PDB entry 8OM2 | electron microscopy, 2.57 A resolution | chains 6 and r of the 35 polymer chains in the assembly

[Chain 6]
Name: 37S ribosomal protein S35, mitochondrial
Source organism: Saccharomyces cerevisiae
UniProt: P53292 (RT35_YEAST); residue numbers follow UniProt; this construct covers 1-345
Chain sequence (345 residues; each row starts with the number of its first residue):
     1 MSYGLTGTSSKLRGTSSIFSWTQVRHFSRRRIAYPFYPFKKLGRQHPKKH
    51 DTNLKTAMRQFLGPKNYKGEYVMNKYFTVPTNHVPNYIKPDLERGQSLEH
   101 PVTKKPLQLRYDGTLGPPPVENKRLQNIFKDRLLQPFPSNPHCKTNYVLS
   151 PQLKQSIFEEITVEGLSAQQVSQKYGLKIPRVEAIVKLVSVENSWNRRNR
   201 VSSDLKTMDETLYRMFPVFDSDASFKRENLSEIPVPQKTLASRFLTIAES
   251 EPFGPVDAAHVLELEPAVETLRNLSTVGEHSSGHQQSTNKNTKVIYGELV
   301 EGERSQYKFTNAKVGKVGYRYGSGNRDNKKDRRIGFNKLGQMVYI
Disordered / not traced: 1-26

[Chain r]
Molecule: 15S mitochondrial rRNA
Source organism: Saccharomyces cerevisiae
Sequence (1647 nucleotides; each row starts with the number of its first residue; note: 2 numbers in that range are skipped by the numbering (no residue carries them; nothing is unmodelled there)):
     1 GUAAAAAAUUUAUAAGAAUAUGAUGUUGGUUCAGAUUAAGCGCUAAAUAA
    51 GGACAUGACACAUGCGAAUCAUACGUUUAUUAUUGAUAAGAUAAUAAAUA
   101 UGUGGUGUAAACGUGAGUAAUUUUAUUAGGAAUUAAUGAACUAUAGAAUA
   151 AGCUAAAUACUUAAUAUAUUAUUAUAUAAAAAUAAUUUAUAUAAUAAAAA
   201 GGAUAUAUAUAUAAUAUAUAUUUAUCUAUAGUCAAGCCAAUAAUGGUUUA
   251 GGUAGUAGGUUUAUUAAGAGUUAAACCUAGCCAACGAUCCAUAAUCGAUA
   301 AUGAAAGUUAGAACGAUCACGUUGACUCUGAAAUAUAGUCAAUAUCUAUA
   351 AGAUACAGCAGUGAGGAAUAUUGGACAAUGAUCGAAAGAUUGAUCCAGUU
   401 ACUUAUUAGGAUGAUAUAUAAAAAUAUUUUAUUUUAUUUAUAAAUAUUAA
   451 AUAUUUAUAAUAAUAAUAAUAAUAAUAUAUAUAUAUAAAUUGAUUAAAAA
   501 UAAAAUCCAUAAAUAAUUAAAAUAAUGAUAUUAAUUACCAUAUAUAUUUU
   551 UAUAUGGAUAUAUAUAUUAAUAAUAAUAUUAAUUUUAUUAUUAUUAAUAA
   601 UAUAUUUUAAUAGUCCUGACUAAUAUUUGUGCCAGCAGUCGCGGUAACAC
   651 AAAGAGGGCGAGCGUUAAUCAUAAUGGUUUAAAGGAUCCGUAGAAUGAAU
   701 UAUAUAUUAUAAUUUAGAGUUAAUAAAAU
   731 UAAUUAAAGAAUUAUAAUAGUAAAGAUGAAAUAAUAAUAAUAAUUAUAAG
   781 ACUAAUAUAUGUGAAAAUAUUAAUUAAAUAUUAACUGACAUUGAGGGAUU
   831 AAAACUAGAGUAGCGAAACGGAUUCGAUACCCGUGUAGUUCUAGUAGUAA
   881 ACUAUGAAUACAAUUAUUUAUA
   904 UAUAUAUUAUAUAUAAAUAAUAAAUGAAAAUGAAAGUAUUCCACCUGAAG
   954 AGUACGUUAGCAAUAAUGAAACUCAAAACAAUAGACGGUUACAGACUUAA
  1004 GCAGUGGAGCAUGUUAUUUAAUUCGAUAAUCCACGACUAACCUUACCAUA
  1054 UUUUGAAUAUUAUAAUAAUUAUUAUAAUUAUUAUAUUACAGGCGUUACAU
  1104 UGUUGUCUUUAGUUCGUGCUGCAAAGUUUUAGAUUAAGUUCAUAAACGAA
  1154 CAAAACUCCAUAUAUAUAAUUUUAAUUAUAUAUAAUUUUAUAUUAUUUAU
  1204 UAAUAUAAAGAAAGGAAUUAAGACAAAUCAUAAUGAUCCUUAUAAUAUGG
  1254 GUAAUAGACGUGCUAUAAUAAAAUGAUAAUAAAAUUAUAUAAAAUAUAUU
  1304 UAAUUAUAUUUAAUUAAUAAUAUAAAACAUUUUAAUUUUUAAUAUAUUUU
  1354 UUUAUUAUAUAUUAAUAUGAAUUAUAAUCUGAAAUUCGAUUAUAUGAAAA
  1404 AAGAAUUGCUAGUAAUACGUAAAUUAGUAUGUUACGGUGAAUAUUCUAAC
  1454 UGUUUCGCACUAAUCACUCAUCACGCGUUGAAACAUAUUAUUAUCUUAUU
  1504 AUUUAUAUAAUAUUUUUUAAUAAAUAUUAAUAAUUAUUAAUUUAUAUUUA
  1554 UUUAUAUCAGAAAUAAUAUGAAUUAAUGCGAAGUUGAAAUACAGUUACCG
  1604 UAGGGGAACCUGCGGUGGGCUUAUAAAUAUCUUAAAUAUUCUUACA
Disordered / not traced: 1-11, 168-193, 210-215, 423-475, 546-547, 561-602, 764-768, 909-911, 1075-1078, 1228, 1529-1536
Bound ions: K+ site 1: U19, G28, G29; K+ site 2: U19, C640, A979; K+ site 3: G22, U985; Mg2+ site 1 near A33 (its only coordinating residue here); K+ site 4: G40, G664, U665; K+ site 5: C54, A55; Mg2+ site 2: A55, U56, G115; K+ site 6: U72, A73, G384, A385; Mg2+ site 3 near A110 (its only coordinating residue here); K+ site 7: G113, U114, C359; K+ site 8: G115, G117, A294; Mg2+ site 4: A116, G117, A294; 54 more Mg2+ sites not listed; 26 more K+ sites not listed
From the paper describing this entry:
  - conformationally variable residues (side-chain flip): A1100

[How chain 6 and chain r interact]
Residue-residue contacts (97):
  Phe27(6) with U624(r), base contact
  Ser28(6) with A623(r), hydrogen bond to the phosphate
  Arg29(6) with A623(r), hydrogen bond to the phosphate; U624(r), hydrogen bond to the sugar
  Arg30(6) with A623(r), sugar contact; U624(r), hydrogen bond to the phosphate; A625(r), salt bridge to the phosphate; G656(r), sugar contact
  Ile32(6) with A498(r), phosphate contact
  Tyr34(6) with A496(r), stacking on the base; A497(r), sugar contact; A498(r), hydrogen bond to the phosphate
  Phe39(6) with A496(r), base contact
  Lys41(6) with U495(r), sugar contact; A496(r), hydrogen bond to the sugar
  Leu42(6) with U495(r), hydrogen bond to the sugar
  Gly43(6) with U494(r), base contact; U495(r), base contact
  Arg44(6) with U494(r), hydrogen bond to the sugar
  Gln45(6) with U494(r), hydrogen bond to the base; U495(r), base contact
  His46(6) with A489(r), base contact
  Pro47(6) with A493(r), hydrogen bond to the base; U494(r), base contact
  Lys48(6) with A489(r), sugar contact; U490(r), salt bridge to the phosphate
  Lys49(6) with A489(r), hydrogen bond to the base
  His50(6) with U490(r), salt bridge to the phosphate; U491(r), hydrogen bond to the base; G492(r), hydrogen bond to the base; A493(r), base contact; A498(r), hydrogen bond to the base; A499(r), base contact
  Asp51(6) with A498(r), base contact
  Thr52(6) with A498(r), phosphate contact
  Asn53(6) with U495(r), hydrogen bond to the base; A496(r), hydrogen bond to the sugar; A498(r), hydrogen bond to the phosphate
  Lys55(6) with A414(r), base contact; A500(r), hydrogen bond to the base
  Lys65(6) with A414(r), salt bridge to the phosphate; U415(r), salt bridge to the phosphate
  Asn66(6) with U482(r), hydrogen bond to the phosphate
  Tyr67(6) with U482(r), base contact
  Lys68(6) with A479(r), hydrogen bond to the base
  Tyr71(6) with A414(r), phosphate contact
  Val72(6) with A481(r), phosphate contact; U482(r), phosphate contact
  Met73(6) with A481(r), base contact
  His100(6) with A481(r), hydrogen bond to the base
  Pro101(6) with A481(r), sugar contact
  Leu115(6) with A481(r), hydrogen bond to the base
  Ser194(6) with U548(r), phosphate contact
  Trp195(6) with U549(r), hydrogen bond to the base
  Arg198(6) with U545(r), hydrogen bond to the sugar; U548(r), salt bridge to the phosphate; U549(r), salt bridge to the phosphate; U550(r), hydrogen bond to the base
  Arg200(6) with U549(r), hydrogen bond to the base; U550(r), hydrogen bond to the base; U551(r), hydrogen bond to the sugar
  Gln237(6) with A12(r), base contact
  Arg304(6) with A520(r), salt bridge to the phosphate; A521(r), salt bridge to the phosphate; A522(r), hydrogen bond to the sugar; U523(r), salt bridge to the phosphate
  Tyr307(6) with U523(r), phosphate contact
  Gly322(6) with G297(r), hydrogen bond to the base; U299(r), sugar contact; C314(r), sugar contact; G315(r), sugar contact
  Gly324(6) with U299(r), phosphate contact; A300(r), phosphate contact
  Asn325(6) with G51(r), hydrogen bond to the sugar
  Arg326(6) with A300(r), salt bridge to the phosphate; A301(r), salt bridge to the phosphate
  Asp327(6) with A50(r), hydrogen bond to the sugar; G51(r), sugar contact; U404(r), sugar contact
  Asn328(6) with U403(r), hydrogen bond to the sugar; U404(r), sugar contact
  Lys329(6) with U37(r), salt bridge to the phosphate; A300(r), hydrogen bond to the phosphate; A301(r), salt bridge to the phosphate; U404(r), hydrogen bond to the sugar
  Lys330(6) with U36(r), salt bridge to the phosphate; U404(r), phosphate contact
  Arg332(6) with A50(r), hydrogen bond to the sugar; U404(r), hydrogen bond to the base; A405(r), sugar contact
  Ile334(6) with A405(r), sugar contact
  Gln341(6) with A534(r), sugar contact
  Met342(6) with A405(r), sugar contact; U406(r), sugar contact
  Tyr344(6) with A49(r), hydrogen bond to the base; A50(r), sugar contact; A405(r), base contact
Also at the interface, not in a pair above, chain 6 (60 interface residues in all): Pro35, Leu54, Leu107, Val191, Glu303, Ser305, Arg320, Tyr321, Ser323
Also at the interface, not in a pair above, chain r (53 interface residues in all): G52, A298, U501, A524, A622, A655

[Summary]
60 residues of chain 6 and 53 residues of chain r are in contact, with 38 hydrogen bonds, 15 salt bridges and
1 aromatic stacking contact. Polar pairs include Gln45(6)-U494(r), Pro47(6)-A493(r) and Lys49(6)-A489(r). The
K+ site 1 is built by U19(r), G28(r) and G29(r). From the paper: conformational variability at A1100(r).
Chain 6 is 37S ribosomal protein S35, mitochondrial and chain r is 15S mitochondrial rRNA, both from
Saccharomyces cerevisiae; the structure, Small subunit of yeast mitochondrial ribosome in complex with
METTL17/Rsm22, was determined by electron microscopy (same publication as 8OM3 and 8OM4).
